3CKR - chain A; structure by X-ray diffraction, 2.70 A resolution.

[Chain A]
Molecule: Beta-secretase 1
Organism: Homo sapiens
Notes: EC 3.4.23.46; fragment: protease domain
Reference sequence: P56817 (BACE1_HUMAN); the author numbering skips numbers that UniProt does not, so the offset changes along the chain: -19 to -1 = UniProt 43-61; 1-393 = UniProt 62-454
Amino-acid sequence (412 residues; numbered -19 to 393; 1 number in that range is skipped by the numbering (no residue carries it; nothing is unmodelled there); the number before each row is that of its first residue; numbers below 1 keep their minus sign (Leu-19 is residue -19)):
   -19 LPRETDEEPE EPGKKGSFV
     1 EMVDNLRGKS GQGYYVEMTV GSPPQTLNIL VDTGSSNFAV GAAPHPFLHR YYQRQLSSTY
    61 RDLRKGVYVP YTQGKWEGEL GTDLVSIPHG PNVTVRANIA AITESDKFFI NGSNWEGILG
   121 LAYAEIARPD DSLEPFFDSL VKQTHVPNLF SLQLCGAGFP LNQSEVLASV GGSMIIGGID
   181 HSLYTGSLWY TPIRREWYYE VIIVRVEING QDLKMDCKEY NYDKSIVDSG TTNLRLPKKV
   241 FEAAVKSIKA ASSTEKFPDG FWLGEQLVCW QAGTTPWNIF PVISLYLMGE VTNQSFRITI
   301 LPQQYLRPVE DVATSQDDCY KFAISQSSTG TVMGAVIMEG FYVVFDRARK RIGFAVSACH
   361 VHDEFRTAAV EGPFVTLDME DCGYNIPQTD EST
Disordered / not traced: -19 to -7, 159-167, 311-314, 387-393
Disulfide bonds: Cys155-Cys359, Cys217-Cys382, Cys269-Cys319
Sequence notes: engineered mutation Lys-6 (Arg56 in P56817), Lys-5 (Arg57 in P56817)
Ligand contacts: 009 ((4S)-1,4-dibenzyl-N-[(1S,2R)-1-benzyl-3-{[3-(dimethylamino)benzyl]amino}-2-hydroxypropyl]-2-oxoimidazolidine-4-carboxamide): Gly11, Gln12, Gly13, Leu30, Asp32, Gly34, Ser35, Val69, Pro70, Tyr71, Thr72, Gln73, Phe108, Ile110, Trp115, Ile118, Ile126, Arg128, Tyr198, Asp228, Gly230, Thr231, Thr232, Asn233
Swiss-Prot annotation at these positions:
  - active site: Asp32, Asp228
  - modified residue (N6-acetyllysine): Lys65, Lys214, Lys218, Lys224, Lys238, Lys239, Lys246
  - glycosylation (N-linked (GlcNAc...) asparagine): Asn92, Asn111, Asn162, Asn293

[Summary]
Ligands of chain A: compound 009. From UniProt: active-site residues Asp32 and Asp228.
Chain A is Beta-secretase 1 (Homo sapiens); the structure, Crystal structure of BACE-1 in complex with
inhibitor, was determined by X-ray diffraction, deposited together with 3CKP.
